8CWJ - chains G and J of the 5 polymer chains in the assembly; structure by X-ray diffraction, 2.45 A resolution.

# Chain G
Molecule: Spike glycoprotein
Source organism: Pangolin coronavirus
Reference sequence: A0A7D6TQ96 (A0A7D6TQ96_9BETC); residues 333-528 here correspond to UniProt positions 329-524 (UniProt number = residue number - 4)
Sequence (204 residues; each row starts with the number of its first residue):
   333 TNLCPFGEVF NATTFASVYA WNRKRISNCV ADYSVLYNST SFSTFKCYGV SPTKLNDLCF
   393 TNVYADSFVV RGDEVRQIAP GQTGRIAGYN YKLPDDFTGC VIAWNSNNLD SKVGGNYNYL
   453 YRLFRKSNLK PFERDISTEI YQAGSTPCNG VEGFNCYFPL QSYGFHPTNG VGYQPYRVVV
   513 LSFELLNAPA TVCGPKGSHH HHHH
Not modelled in the structure: 530-536
Differences from the reference sequence: conflict Gly420 (Asp416 in A0A7D6TQ96); expression tag (529-536)
Disulfides: Cys336-Cys361, Cys379-Cys432, Cys391-Cys525, Cys480-Cys488
Covalently attached groups: N-acetylglucosamine (NAG) linked to Asn343, Asn370

# Chain J
Molecule: Heavy chain of 4C12-B12 antibody Fab
Source organism: Homo sapiens
Notes: antibody fragment or engineered binder
Sequence (230 residues; numbered 1 to 230; the number before each row is that of its first residue):
     1 EVQLLESGGG LVQPGGSLRL SCAASGFRIS DEDMGWVRQA PGKGLEWVSY IDNAGASTYY
    61 ADSVKGRFTI SRDNSKNTLY LQMNSLRAED TAVYYCAKSH YANPSFDYWG QGTLVTVSSA
   121 STKGPSVFPL APSSKSTSGG TAALGCLVKD YFPEPVTVSW NSGALTSGVH TFPAVLQSSG
   181 LYSLSSVVTV PSSSLGTQTY ICNVNHKPSN TKVDKKVEPK SCGSHHHHHH
Not modelled in the structure: 135-140, 220-230
Disulfides: Cys22-Cys96, Cys146-Cys202

# Interface between chain G and chain J
Contacting residue pairs (21; chain G residue first):
  Tyr351(G) - Asn103(J)  hydrogen bond
  Ala352(G) - Ala102(J)
  Ala352(G) - Asn103(J)
  Trp353(G) - Ala54(J)  hydrophobic
  Trp353(G) - Ala102(J)
  Arg355(G) - Asn53(J)  hydrogen bond (backbone-side chain)
  Arg357(G) - Arg28(J)
  Arg357(G) - Asp31(J)  salt bridge
  Phe464(G) - Ala54(J)
  Phe464(G) - Gly55(J)
  Arg466(G) - Asp33(J)  salt bridge
  Arg466(G) - Asp52(J)  salt bridge
  Arg466(G) - Asn53(J)  hydrogen bond
  Arg466(G) - Ala54(J)
  Arg466(G) - Ser57(J)  hydrogen bond (backbone-side chain)
  Arg466(G) - Tyr59(J)
  Arg466(G) - Ala102(J)
  Asp467(G) - Tyr59(J)
  Ile468(G) - Tyr59(J)  hydrogen bond (backbone-side chain)
  Ile468(G) - Ala102(J)
  Ile468(G) - Pro104(J)  hydrophobic
Interface residues without a listed pair, chain G (13 interface residues in all): Asn354, Ser359, Glu465, Ser469
Interface residues without a listed pair, chain J (14 interface residues in all): Tyr50, His100

# In short
13 residues of chain G face 14 of chain J across their interface; the contacts include 5 hydrogen bonds and 3
salt bridges. Among the polar pairs are Arg357(G)-Asp31(J), Arg466(G)-Asp33(J) and Arg466(G)-Asp52(J).
Covalently linked N-acetylglucosamine: at Asn343(G) and Asn370(G).
Chain G is Spike glycoprotein (Pangolin coronavirus) and chain J is Heavy chain of 4C12-B12 antibody Fab (Homo
sapiens); the structure, Fab arms of antibodies 4C12-B12 and CR3022 bound to pangolin receptor binding domain
(pRBD), was determined by X-ray diffraction.
